2ARO - chains B and H of the 8 polymer chains in the assembly; structure by X-ray diffraction, 2.10 A resolution.

[Chain B]
Name: Histone H2B
Source organism: Gallus gallus
UniProtKB: P02279 (H2B_CHICK); residues 0-125 here = UniProt positions 0-125
Amino-acid sequence (126 residues; row label = number of the first residue in the row; numbering starts at 0):
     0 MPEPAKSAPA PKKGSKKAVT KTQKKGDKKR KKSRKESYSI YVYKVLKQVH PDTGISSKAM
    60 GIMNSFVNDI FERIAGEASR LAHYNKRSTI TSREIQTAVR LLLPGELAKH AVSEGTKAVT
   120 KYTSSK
Not modelled in the structure: 0-32, 125

[Chain H]
Name: Histone H4-VI
Source organism: Gallus gallus
UniProtKB: P62801 (H4_CHICK); residues 0-102 here correspond to UniProt positions 1-103 (UniProt number = residue number + 1)
Amino-acid sequence (103 residues; each row starts with the number of its first residue; numbering starts at 0):
     0 MSGRGKGGKG LGKGGAKRHR KVLRDNIQGI TKPAIRRLAR RGGVKRISGL IYEETRGVLK
    60 VFLENVIRDA VTYTEHAKRK TVTAMDVVYA LKRQGRTLYG FGG
Not modelled in the structure: 0-18
Curated features (UniProtKB/Swiss-Prot):
  - DNA-binding region: Lys-16 to Lys-20
  - modified residue: Ser-1 (N-acetylserine), Arg-3 (Asymmetric dimethylarginine), Lys-5 (N6-(2-hydroxyisobutyryl)lysine), Lys-8 (N6-(2-hydroxyisobutyryl)lysine), Lys-12 (N6-(2-hydroxyisobutyryl)lysine), Lys-16 (N6-(2-hydroxyisobutyryl)lysine), Lys-20 (N6,N6,N6-trimethyllysine), Lys-31 (N6-(2-hydroxyisobutyryl)lysine), Lys-44 (N6-(2-hydroxyisobutyryl)lysine), Ser-47 (Phosphoserine), Tyr-51 (Phosphotyrosine), Lys-59 (N6-(2-hydroxyisobutyryl)lysine), Lys-77 (N6-(2-hydroxyisobutyryl)lysine), Lys-79 (N6-(2-hydroxyisobutyryl)lysine), Tyr-88 (Phosphotyrosine), Lys-91 (N6-(2-hydroxyisobutyryl)lysine)
  - cross-link (Glycyl lysine isopeptide (Lys-Gly)): Lys-31 (interchain with G-Cter in UFM1), Lys-91 (interchain with G-Cter in ubiquitin)

[How chain B and chain H interact]
Pairs across the interface - 11 pairs, chain B then chain H:
  Arg-33(B) with Gly-101(H)
  Lys-34(B) with Met-84(H); Gly-101(H)
  Gly-60(B) with Gly-99(H)
  Ile-61(B) with Tyr-98(H)
  Ser-64(B) with Tyr-98(H); Gly-99(H), hydrogen bond (side chain-backbone); Phe-100(H)
  Phe-65(B) with Tyr-98(H), hydrophobic
  Asp-68(B) with Thr-96(H); Tyr-98(H), hydrogen bond
Also at the interface, not in a pair above, chain B (9 interface residues in all): Ile-69, Arg-72
Also at the interface, not in a pair above, chain H (8 interface residues in all): Lys-91, Gly-102

[Overview]
9 residues of chain B face 8 of chain H across their interface; the contacts include 2 hydrogen bonds. Polar
contacts include Ser-64(B)/Gly-99(H) and Asp-68(B)/Tyr-98(H). UniProt lists a DNA-binding region on chain H.
Chain B is Histone H2B and chain H is Histone H4-VI, both from Gallus gallus; the structure, Crystal Structure
Of The Native Histone Octamer To 2.1 Angstrom Resolution, Crystalised In The Presence Of ..., was determined
by X-ray diffraction.
